4YUE - chains H and C of the 3 polymer chains in the assembly; structure by X-ray diffraction, 2.19 A resolution.

# Chain H
Molecule: S4B6 Fab heavy chain
Source organism: Mus musculus
Notes: antibody fragment or engineered binder
Amino-acid sequence (238 residues; each row starts with the number of its first residue):
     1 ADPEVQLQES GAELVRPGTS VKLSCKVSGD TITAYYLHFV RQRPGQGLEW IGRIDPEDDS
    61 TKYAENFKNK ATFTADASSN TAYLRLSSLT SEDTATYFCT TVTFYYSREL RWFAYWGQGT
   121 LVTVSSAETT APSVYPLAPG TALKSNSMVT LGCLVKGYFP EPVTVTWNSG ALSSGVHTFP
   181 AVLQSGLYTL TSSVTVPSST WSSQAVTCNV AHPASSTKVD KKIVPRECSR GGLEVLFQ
Disordered / not traced: 1-3, 227-238
Disulfide bonds: Cys-25/Cys-99, Cys-153/Cys-208

# Chain C
Molecule: Interleukin-2
Source organism: Mus musculus
Reference sequence: P04351 (IL2_MOUSE); residues 27-149 here correspond to UniProt positions 47-169 (UniProt number = residue number + 20)
Amino-acid sequence (130 residues; each row starts with the number of its first residue):
    23 GPGSHLEQLL MDLQELLSRM ENYRNLKLPR MLTFKFYLPK QATELKDLQC LEDELGPLRH
    83 VLDLTQSKSF QLEDAENFIS NIRVTVVKLK GSDNTFECQF DDESATVVDF LRRWIAFCQS
   143 IISTSPQAAA
Disordered / not traced: 23-25, 44-51, 87-95, 147-152
Sequence notes: expression tag (23-26, 150-152)
Disulfide bonds: Cys-72/Cys-120

# Interface between chain H and chain C
Residue-residue contacts (15; chain H residue first):
  Tyr-36(H) / His-82(C)
  Phe-104(H) / Phe-56(C)
  Phe-104(H) / Lys-57(C)  hydrogen bond (backbone-backbone)
  Phe-104(H) / Pro-79(C)  hydrophobic
  Phe-104(H) / His-82(C)
  Tyr-105(H) / Thr-55(C)
  Tyr-105(H) / Lys-57(C)
  Tyr-106(H) / Lys-57(C)
  Tyr-106(H) / Tyr-59(C)  hydrogen bond (backbone-side chain)
  Ser-107(H) / Tyr-59(C)  hydrogen bond (backbone-side chain)
  Arg-108(H) / Tyr-59(C)
  Arg-108(H) / Phe-122(C)
  Arg-111(H) / Lys-57(C)  hydrogen bond (side chain-backbone)
  Arg-111(H) / Glu-76(C)  salt bridge
  Arg-111(H) / Pro-79(C)
Other interface residues (no listed pair), chain C (10 interface residues in all): Arg-52, Asp-75

# Summary
7 residues of chain H and 10 residues of chain C are in contact, with 4 hydrogen bonds and 1 salt bridge.
Polar contacts include Arg-111(H)/Glu-76(C), Tyr-106(H)/Tyr-59(C) and Ser-107(H)/Tyr-59(C).
Here chain H is S4B6 Fab heavy chain and chain C is Interleukin-2, both from Mus musculus. Entry 4YUE (Mouse
IL-2 Bound to S4B6 Fab Fragment) was determined by X-ray diffraction.
